Entry 6RDK (electron microscopy, 3.70 A resolution); this record covers chains 4 and 7 of the 31 polymer chains in the assembly.

[Chain 4]
Name: Mitochondrial ATP synthase associated protein ASA4
Organism: Polytomella sp. Pringsheim 198.80
Reference sequence: D7NIZ2 (D7NIZ2_9CHLO); residue numbers follow UniProt; this construct covers 1-294
Chain sequence (294 residues; row label = number of the first residue in the row):
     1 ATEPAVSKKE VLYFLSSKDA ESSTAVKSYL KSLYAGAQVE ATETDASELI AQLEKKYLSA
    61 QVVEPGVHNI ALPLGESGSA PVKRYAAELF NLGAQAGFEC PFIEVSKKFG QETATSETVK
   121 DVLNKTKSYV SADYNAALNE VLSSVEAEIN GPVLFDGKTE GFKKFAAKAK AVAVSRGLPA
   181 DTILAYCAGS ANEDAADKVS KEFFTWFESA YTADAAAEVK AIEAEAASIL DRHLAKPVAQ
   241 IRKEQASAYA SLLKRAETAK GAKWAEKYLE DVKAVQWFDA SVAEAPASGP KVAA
Not modelled in the structure: 1-4

[Chain 7]
Name: Mitochondrial ATP synthase associated protein ASA7
Organism: Polytomella sp. Pringsheim 198.80
Reference sequence: D8V7I2 (D8V7I2_9CHLO); residue numbers follow UniProt; this construct covers 1-190
Chain sequence (190 residues; numbered 1 to 190; the number before each row is that of its first residue):
     1 MSSVRAGVEA GRRDLTTFTF SGLQDAPVAA LSGSIKLNVA AKAGKAEVTV AAGAAKAATQ
    61 VSAAALRKLS GSKISLAEVA RISVLHSSIQ NYLLSLSNER YQLLSQWPDF TTMYGKDFYY
   121 RAHPEDLKKF YDAADEYYKL YETVTEFDSL SALASQVVPN YAARRRSTVH PAIGSTVADG
   181 AFTNFLLSKQ
Not modelled in the structure: 1-14

[Interface between chain 4 and chain 7]
Pairs across the interface (112):
  Val63(4) - Pro171(7)  hydrophobic
  Glu64(4) - Arg166(7)  salt bridge
  Val67(4) - Leu85(7)
  Val67(4) - Tyr161(7)  hydrophobic
  Val67(4) - Arg165(7)
  His68(4) - Ser83(7)
  His68(4) - Val84(7)  hydrogen bond (backbone-backbone)
  His68(4) - Leu85(7)  hydrogen bond (backbone-backbone)
  His68(4) - Ala162(7)
  Asn69(4) - Val84(7)
  Ile70(4) - Leu85(7)
  Ala71(4) - Val84(7)
  Ala71(4) - Ser88(7)
  Leu72(4) - Leu85(7)  hydrophobic
  Leu72(4) - Ser88(7)  hydrogen bond (backbone-side chain)
  Leu72(4) - Tyr161(7)
  Leu74(4) - Ser88(7)
  Leu74(4) - Ile89(7)  hydrophobic
  Leu74(4) - Tyr92(7)
  Tyr85(4) - Tyr161(7)  hydrogen bond
  Tyr85(4) - Arg165(7)
  Leu89(4) - Arg165(7)
  Leu89(4) - Ala172(7)  hydrophobic
  Phe90(4) - Ala172(7)  hydrophobic
  Gly93(4) - His170(7)
  Phe98(4) - Val169(7)
  Phe98(4) - His170(7)
  Phe98(4) - Pro171(7)
  Glu99(4) - His170(7)  hydrogen bond (backbone-side chain)
  Pro101(4) - His170(7)
  Pro101(4) - Ile173(7)
  Phe102(4) - Val177(7)  hydrophobic
  Phe102(4) - Gly180(7)
  Phe102(4) - Ala181(7)
  Glu104(4) - Val169(7)
  Val105(4) - Val169(7)  hydrophobic
  Val105(4) - Ala181(7)  hydrophobic
  Ser106(4) - Ala181(7)
  Lys108(4) - Thr168(7)
  Phe109(4) - Ala178(7)
  Phe109(4) - Ala181(7)
  Phe109(4) - Phe182(7)
  Phe109(4) - Phe185(7)
  Thr113(4) - Phe185(7)
  Val122(4) - Phe182(7)
  Val122(4) - Phe185(7)  hydrophobic
  Leu123(4) - Phe182(7)  hydrophobic
  Leu123(4) - Leu186(7)  hydrophobic
  Thr126(4) - Phe182(7)
  Tyr129(4) - Ala178(7)
  Val130(4) - Asp179(7)
  Val130(4) - Phe182(7)  hydrophobic
  Ser131(4) - Ser175(7)  hydrogen bond
  Ser131(4) - Asp179(7)
  Tyr134(4) - Asp179(7)
  Tyr134(4) - Thr183(7)
  Leu138(4) - Phe182(7)  hydrophobic
  Leu138(4) - Leu186(7)  hydrophobic
  Phe155(4) - Phe185(7)  hydrophobic
  Phe155(4) - Leu186(7)  hydrophobic
  Phe155(4) - Gln190(7)
  Asp156(4) - Gln190(7)
  Phe162(4) - Leu186(7)
  Phe162(4) - Ser188(7)
  Phe165(4) - Leu186(7)  hydrophobic
  Ala166(4) - Leu187(7)
  Ala169(4) - Leu187(7)  hydrophobic
  Lys170(4) - Leu187(7)
  Ala173(4) - Thr183(7)
  Leu178(4) - Asp179(7)
  Leu178(4) - Gly180(7)
  Leu178(4) - Thr183(7)
  Ile183(4) - Asn184(7)  hydrogen bond (backbone-side chain)
  Leu184(4) - Leu187(7)  hydrophobic
  Cys187(4) - Asn184(7)  hydrogen bond
  Trp206(4) - Thr176(7)
  Trp206(4) - Gly180(7)
  Phe207(4) - Val177(7)  hydrophobic
  Ala210(4) - Thr176(7)  hydrogen bond (backbone-side chain)
  Ala210(4) - Val177(7)  hydrophobic
  Asp214(4) - Ala172(7)
  Asp214(4) - Ile173(7)
  Asp214(4) - Gly174(7)
  Asp214(4) - Thr176(7)
  Glu218(4) - Tyr161(7)
  Glu218(4) - Arg164(7)  salt bridge
  Glu218(4) - Arg165(7)  salt bridge
  Ile222(4) - Val157(7)  hydrophobic
  Glu223(4) - Tyr92(7)
  Ala226(4) - Leu93(7)
  Ala227(4) - Leu96(7)  hydrophobic
  Ile229(4) - Leu153(7)  hydrophobic
  Ile229(4) - Gln156(7)
  Ile229(4) - Val157(7)  hydrophobic
  Leu230(4) - Leu96(7)  hydrophobic
  Leu230(4) - Leu153(7)  hydrophobic
  Asp231(4) - Arg100(7)  salt bridge
  His233(4) - Ser149(7)
  His233(4) - Leu153(7)
  Leu234(4) - Arg100(7)
  Leu234(4) - Thr143(7)
  Leu234(4) - Val144(7)  hydrophobic
  Lys236(4) - Thr143(7)  hydrogen bond (backbone-side chain)
  Val238(4) - Glu146(7)
  Ile241(4) - Thr143(7)
  Arg242(4) - Glu146(7)  salt bridge
  Gln245(4) - Ser149(7)  hydrogen bond (side chain-backbone)
  Gln245(4) - Ala152(7)
  Val275(4) - Arg81(7)
  Phe278(4) - Val79(7)  hydrophobic
  Phe278(4) - Arg81(7)
  Asp279(4) - Arg81(7)  salt bridge
Interface residues without a listed pair, chain 4 (78 interface residues in all): Gly75, Gly110, Val119, Gly157, Arg176, Ala180, Tyr211, Ala213, Glu225, Ala235, Pro237, Pro290, Val292
Interface residues without a listed pair, chain 7 (55 interface residues in all): Ala80, Ile82, Ser97, Lys139, Glu142, Leu150, Val158, Asn160, Lys189

[Overview]
Chain 4 and chain 7 form an interface of 78 and 55 residues respectively, with 11 hydrogen bonds and 6 salt
bridges. Polar pairs include Glu64(4)-Arg166(7), Glu218(4)-Arg164(7) and Glu218(4)-Arg165(7).
Chain 4 is Mitochondrial ATP synthase associated protein ASA4 and chain 7 is Mitochondrial ATP synthase
associated protein ASA7, both from Polytomella sp. Pringsheim 198.80; the structure, Cryo-EM structure of
Polytomella F-ATP synthase, Rotary substate 1B, composite map, was determined by electron microscopy,
deposited together with 6RD4, 6RD5, 6RD6, 6RD7, 6RD8, 6RD9 and 46 further entries.
